Entry 4XYM (X-ray diffraction, 1.90 A resolution); this record covers chains B and D of the 4 polymer chains in the assembly.

Chain B (and D):
Protein: beta subunit of Acyl-CoA synthetase (NDP forming)
From: Korarchaeum cryptofilum (strain OPF8)
Notes: chain D of this document is another copy of the same molecule, construct and numbering; everything in this record applies to it too
UniProt: B1L7P8 (B1L7P8_KORCO); residue numbers follow UniProt; this construct covers 1-230
Chain sequence (230 residues; each row starts with the number of its first residue):
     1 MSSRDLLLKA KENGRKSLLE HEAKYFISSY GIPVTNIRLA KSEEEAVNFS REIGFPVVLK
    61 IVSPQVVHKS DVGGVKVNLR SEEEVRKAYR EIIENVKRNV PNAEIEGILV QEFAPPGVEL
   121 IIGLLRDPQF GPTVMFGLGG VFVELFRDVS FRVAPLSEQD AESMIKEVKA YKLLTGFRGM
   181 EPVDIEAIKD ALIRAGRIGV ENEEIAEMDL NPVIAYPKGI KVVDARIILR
Unresolved in the structure: 1
Metal / ion sites: Ca2+: Asn-211, Asp-224 (together with phosphomethylphosphonic acid adenosyl ester)
Ligand contacts: phosphomethylphosphonic acid adenosyl ester (A12): Thr-35, Val-58, Lys-60, Val-67, His-68, Lys-69, Ser-70, Val-75, Val-77, Gln-111, Glu-112, Phe-113, Ala-114, Glu-119, Asn-211, Pro-212, Val-223, Asp-224
What the authors report for this chain:
  - binding site for phosphomethylphosphonic acid adenosyl ester: Lys-69
  - Ca2+ coordination: Asp-224
  - catalytic residues: His-68, Arg-178, Arg-226 (proposed by the authors, not directly observed)

Chain B / chain D interface:
Pairs across the interface (20; chain B residue first):
  Asp-71(B) with Arg-178(D), salt bridge
  Val-141(B) with Phe-177(D), hydrophobic
  Phe-142(B) with Phe-142(D), hydrophobic; Phe-146(D), hydrophobic
  Leu-145(B) with Lys-172(D); Leu-173(D), hydrophobic; Phe-177(D), hydrophobic
  Phe-146(B) with Phe-142(D), hydrophobic; Lys-169(D); Ala-170(D), hydrophobic; Leu-173(D), hydrophobic
  Lys-169(B) with Phe-146(D)
  Ala-170(B) with Phe-146(D), hydrophobic
  Lys-172(B) with Leu-145(D)
  Leu-173(B) with Leu-145(D), hydrophobic; Phe-146(D), hydrophobic
  Phe-177(B) with Val-141(D), hydrophobic; Leu-145(D), hydrophobic
  Arg-178(B) with Asp-71(D), salt bridge; Glu-144(D)
Also at the interface, not in a pair above, chain B (13 interface residues in all): Glu-144, Gly-176
Also at the interface, not in a pair above, chain D (13 interface residues in all): Ser-70

Overview:
Chain B and chain D each contribute 13 residues to their interface; the contacts include 2 salt bridges. The
salt-bridged pair is Asp-71(B)/Arg-178(D). Bound to chain B: phosphomethylphosphonic acid adenosyl ester.
Asn-211(B) and Asp-224(B) form the Ca2+ site. The paper reports catalytic residues His-68(B), Arg-178(B) and
Arg-226(B); a binding site for phosphomethylphosphonic acid adenosyl ester at Lys-69(B).
Both chains are beta subunit of Acyl-CoA synthetase (NDP forming) (Korarchaeum cryptofilum (strain OPF8)).
Entry 4XYM (Ca. Korarchaeum cryptofilum dinucleotide forming Acetyl-coenzyme A synthetase 1 in complex with
coenzyme A, Ca-AMPCP and ...) was determined by X-ray diffraction, deposited together with 4XYL, 4XZ3, 4Y8V,
4YAJ, 4YAK, 4YB8, 4YBZ and 5HBR.
